PDB entry 4A3L | X-ray diffraction, 3.50 A resolution | chains A and F of the 15 polymer chains in the assembly

[Chain A]
Protein: DNA-directed RNA polymerase II subunit RPB1
Source organism: Saccharomyces cerevisiae
Notes: EC 2.7.7.6
UniProt: P04050 (RPB1_YEAST); residues 1-1732 here = UniProt positions 1-1732
Amino-acid sequence (1732 residues; each row starts with the number of its first residue):
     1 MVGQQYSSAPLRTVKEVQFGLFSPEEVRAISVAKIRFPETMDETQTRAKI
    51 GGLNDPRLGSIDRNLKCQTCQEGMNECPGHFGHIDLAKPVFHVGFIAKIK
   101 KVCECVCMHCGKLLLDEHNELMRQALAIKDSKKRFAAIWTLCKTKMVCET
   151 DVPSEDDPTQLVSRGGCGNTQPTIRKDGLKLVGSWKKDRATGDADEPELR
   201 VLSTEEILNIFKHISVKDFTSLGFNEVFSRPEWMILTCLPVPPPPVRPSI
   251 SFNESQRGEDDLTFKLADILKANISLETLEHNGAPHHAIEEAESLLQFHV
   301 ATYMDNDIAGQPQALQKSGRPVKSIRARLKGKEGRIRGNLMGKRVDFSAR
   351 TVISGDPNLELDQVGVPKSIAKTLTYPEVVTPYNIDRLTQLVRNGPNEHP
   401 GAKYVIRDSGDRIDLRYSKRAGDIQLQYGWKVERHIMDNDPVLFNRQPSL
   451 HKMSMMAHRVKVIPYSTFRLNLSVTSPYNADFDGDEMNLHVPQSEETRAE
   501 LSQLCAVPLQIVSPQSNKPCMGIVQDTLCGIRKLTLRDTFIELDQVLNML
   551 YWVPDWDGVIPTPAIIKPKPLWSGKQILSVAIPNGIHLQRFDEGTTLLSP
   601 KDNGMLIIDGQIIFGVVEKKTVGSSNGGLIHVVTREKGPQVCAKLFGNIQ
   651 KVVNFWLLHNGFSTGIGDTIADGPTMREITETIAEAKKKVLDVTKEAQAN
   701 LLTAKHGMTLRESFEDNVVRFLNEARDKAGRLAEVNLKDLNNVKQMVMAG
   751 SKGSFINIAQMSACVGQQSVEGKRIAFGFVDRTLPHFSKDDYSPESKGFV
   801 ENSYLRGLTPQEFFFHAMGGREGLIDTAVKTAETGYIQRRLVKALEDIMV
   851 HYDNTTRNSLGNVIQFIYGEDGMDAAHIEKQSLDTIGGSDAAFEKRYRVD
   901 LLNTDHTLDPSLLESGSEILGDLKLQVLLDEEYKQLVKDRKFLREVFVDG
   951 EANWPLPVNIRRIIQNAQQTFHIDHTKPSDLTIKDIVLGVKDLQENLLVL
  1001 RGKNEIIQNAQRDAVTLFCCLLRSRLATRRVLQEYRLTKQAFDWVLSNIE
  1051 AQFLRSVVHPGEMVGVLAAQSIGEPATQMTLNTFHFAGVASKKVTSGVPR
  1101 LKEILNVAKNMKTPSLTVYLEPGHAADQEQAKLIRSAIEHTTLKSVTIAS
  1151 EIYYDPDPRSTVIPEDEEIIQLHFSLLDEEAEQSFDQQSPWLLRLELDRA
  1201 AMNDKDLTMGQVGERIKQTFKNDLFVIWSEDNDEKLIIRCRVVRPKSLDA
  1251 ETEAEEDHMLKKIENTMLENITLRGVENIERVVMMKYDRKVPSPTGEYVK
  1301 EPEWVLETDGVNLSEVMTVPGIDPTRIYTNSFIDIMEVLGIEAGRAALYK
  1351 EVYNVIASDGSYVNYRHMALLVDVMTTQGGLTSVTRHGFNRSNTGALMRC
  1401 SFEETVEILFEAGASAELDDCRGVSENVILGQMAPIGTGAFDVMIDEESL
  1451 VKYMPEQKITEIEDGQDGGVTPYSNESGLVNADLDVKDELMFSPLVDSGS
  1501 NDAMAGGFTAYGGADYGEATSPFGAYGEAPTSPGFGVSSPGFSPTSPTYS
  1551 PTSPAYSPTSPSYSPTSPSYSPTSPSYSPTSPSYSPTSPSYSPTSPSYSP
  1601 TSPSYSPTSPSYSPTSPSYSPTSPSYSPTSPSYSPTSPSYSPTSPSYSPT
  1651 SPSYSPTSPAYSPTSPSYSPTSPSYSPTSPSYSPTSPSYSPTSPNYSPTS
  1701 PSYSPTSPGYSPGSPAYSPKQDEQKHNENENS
Not modelled in the structure: 1-2, 1084-1091, 1177-1186, 1244-1253, 1456-1732
Ion coordination: Zn2+ site 1: Cys67, Cys70, Cys77, His80; Zn2+ site 2: Cys107, Cys110, Cys148, Cys167; Mg2+: Asp481, Asp483, Asp485 (shared with 1 residue of chain P)
Small-molecule neighbours: AMP-CPP (APC; diphosphomethylphosphonic acid adenosyl ester): Arg446, Pro448, Asn479, Asp481, Asp483, Gln1078, Leu1081, Asn1082
Swiss-Prot annotation at these positions:
  - region: Pro248 to Asp260 (Lid loop), Asn306 to Lys323 (Rudder loop), Pro810 to Glu822 (Bridging helix)
  - binding site (Zn(2+)): Cys67, Cys70, Cys77, His80, Cys107, Cys110, Cys148, Cys167
  - binding site (Mg(2+)): Asp481, Asp483, Asp485
  - modified residue: Thr1471 (Phosphothreonine)
  - cross-link (Glycyl lysine isopeptide (Lys-Gly)): Lys695 (interchain with G-Cter in ubiquitin), Lys1246 (interchain with G-Cter in ubiquitin), Lys1350 (interchain with G-Cter in ubiquitin)
  - natural variant: Ser1653 to Pro1659 (deletion: In strain: A364A)
  - mutagenesis: Lys1246 (K1246R: Impairs ubiquitination during transcription stress)
Reported in the primary citation:
  - mutagenesis - Q1078N, Q1078S: abolished growth (citing earlier work)

[Chain F]
Protein: DNA-directed RNA polymerases I, II, and III subunit RPABC2
Source organism: Saccharomyces cerevisiae
UniProt: P20435 (RPAB2_YEAST); residues 1-155 here = UniProt positions 1-155
Amino-acid sequence (155 residues; each row starts with the number of its first residue):
     1 MSDYEEAFNDGNENFEDFDVEHFSDEETYEEKPQFKDGETTDANGKTIVT
    51 GGNGPEDFQQHEQIRRKTLKEKAIPKDQRATTPYMTKYERARILGTRALQ
   101 ISMNAPVFVDLEGETDPLRIAMKELAEKKIPLVIRRYLPDGSFEDWSVEE
   151 LIVDL
Not modelled in the structure: 1-71
Swiss-Prot annotation at these positions:
  - region: Leu111 to Leu132 (Leucine-zipper)
  - modified residue: Ser24 (Phosphoserine)

[Chain A / chain F interface]
Pairs across the interface (81; chain A residue first):
  Val379(A) - Ser102(F)
  Val380(A) - Asn104(F)
  Thr381(A) - Ser102(F)
  Thr381(A) - Asn104(F)  hydrogen bond
  Pro382(A) - Asn104(F)
  Tyr383(A) - Val107(F)
  Tyr383(A) - Leu111(F)  hydrophobic
  Tyr383(A) - Thr115(F)
  Gly429(A) - Asn104(F)
  Ser494(A) - Leu99(F)
  Glu495(A) - Ala98(F)
  Glu495(A) - Leu99(F)
  Glu495(A) - Asp116(F)
  Glu495(A) - Pro117(F)
  Glu496(A) - Gly95(F)
  Glu496(A) - Thr96(F)
  Glu496(A) - Leu99(F)
  Ala499(A) - Ala91(F)
  Ala499(A) - Gly95(F)
  Ser502(A) - Leu118(F)
  Gln503(A) - Arg90(F)  hydrogen bond
  Gln503(A) - Ala91(F)
  Leu504(A) - Lys87(F)
  Leu504(A) - Tyr88(F)  hydrophobic
  Leu504(A) - Ala91(F)  hydrophobic
  Tyr852(A) - Thr81(F)
  Tyr852(A) - Thr86(F)
  Tyr852(A) - Glu89(F)  hydrogen bond
  Tyr852(A) - Arg136(F)
  Tyr852(A) - Tyr137(F)
  Tyr852(A) - Leu138(F)  hydrophobic
  Asp853(A) - Pro139(F)
  Arg857(A) - Pro139(F)
  Asp874(A) - Lys87(F)  salt bridge
  Arg1001(A) - Ala80(F)
  Arg1001(A) - Thr81(F)
  Arg1001(A) - Thr82(F)
  Arg1001(A) - Pro83(F)
  Leu1054(A) - Tyr84(F)
  Arg1055(A) - Asp154(F)  salt bridge
  His1059(A) - Thr86(F)
  His1059(A) - Lys87(F)  hydrogen bond (side chain-backbone)
  His1059(A) - Leu155(F)
  Pro1060(A) - Thr86(F)
  Pro1060(A) - Tyr88(F)
  Gly1061(A) - Tyr88(F)
  Glu1062(A) - Lys87(F)  salt bridge
  Glu1062(A) - Tyr88(F)  hydrogen bond
  Gly1437(A) - Tyr88(F)
  Thr1438(A) - Tyr88(F)
  Thr1438(A) - Arg92(F)  hydrogen bond (backbone-side chain)
  Phe1441(A) - Tyr88(F)
  Phe1441(A) - Glu89(F)
  Phe1441(A) - Arg92(F)  hydrogen bond (backbone-side chain)
  Phe1441(A) - Arg135(F)
  Asp1442(A) - Val133(F)
  Asp1442(A) - Ile134(F)
  Asp1442(A) - Arg135(F)  hydrogen bond (backbone-backbone)
  Asp1442(A) - Tyr137(F)  hydrogen bond
  Val1443(A) - Arg92(F)
  Val1443(A) - Leu132(F)  hydrophobic
  Val1443(A) - Val133(F)
  Met1444(A) - Pro131(F)
  Met1444(A) - Leu132(F)
  Met1444(A) - Val133(F)  hydrogen bond (backbone-backbone)
  Met1444(A) - Arg135(F)
  Met1444(A) - Asp145(F)
  Ile1445(A) - Pro131(F)
  Ile1445(A) - Leu132(F)  hydrophobic
  Asp1446(A) - Pro131(F)  hydrogen bond (backbone-backbone)
  Asp1446(A) - Val133(F)
  Ser1449(A) - Pro131(F)
  Leu1450(A) - Phe108(F)  hydrophobic
  Leu1450(A) - Pro131(F)  hydrophobic
  Lys1452(A) - Glu149(F)  salt bridge
  Tyr1453(A) - Phe108(F)
  Tyr1453(A) - Lys128(F)  hydrogen bond (side chain-backbone)
  Tyr1453(A) - Lys129(F)
  Tyr1453(A) - Ile130(F)
  Tyr1453(A) - Pro131(F)
  Tyr1453(A) - Glu149(F)  hydrogen bond
Interface residues without a listed pair, chain A (42 interface residues in all): Tyr428, His851, Gly1002, Ala1051, Met1433, Ala1440
Interface residues without a listed pair, chain F (45 interface residues in all): Leu94, Ile101, Glu114, Ile120

[In short]
42 residues of chain A and 45 residues of chain F are in contact; the contacts include 13 hydrogen bonds and 4
salt bridges. Among the polar pairs are Asp874(A)-Lys87(F), Arg1055(A)-Asp154(F) and Glu1062(A)-Lys87(F).
Bound to chain A: AMP-CPP. The paper reports that Q1078N and Q1078S of chain A abolish growth.
Here chain A is DNA-directed RNA polymerase II subunit RPB1 and chain F is DNA-directed RNA polymerases I, II,
and III subunit RPABC2, both from Saccharomyces cerevisiae. Entry 4A3L (RNA Polymerase II initial transcribing
complex with a 7nt DNA-RNA hybrid and soaked with AMPCPP) was determined by X-ray diffraction (same
publication as 4A3B, 4A3C, 4A3D, 4A3E, 4A3F, 4A3G and 4 further entries).
